Entry 6C6T (electron microscopy, 3.50 A resolution); this record covers chains A and J of the 9 polymer chains in the assembly.

# Chain A
Molecule: 29-nt DNA strand
Sequence (29 nucleotides; numbered 1 to 29; the number before each row is that of its first residue):
     1 GGGCTGCGGT AGCGTGACGG CGAATACCC

# Chain J
Protein: DNA-directed RNA polymerase subunit beta'
Organism: Escherichia coli (strain K12)
Notes: EC 2.7.7.6
Reference sequence: P0A8T7 (RPOC_ECOLI); residue numbers follow UniProt; this construct covers 1-1407
Amino-acid sequence (1407 residues; numbered 1 to 1407; the number before each row is that of its first residue):
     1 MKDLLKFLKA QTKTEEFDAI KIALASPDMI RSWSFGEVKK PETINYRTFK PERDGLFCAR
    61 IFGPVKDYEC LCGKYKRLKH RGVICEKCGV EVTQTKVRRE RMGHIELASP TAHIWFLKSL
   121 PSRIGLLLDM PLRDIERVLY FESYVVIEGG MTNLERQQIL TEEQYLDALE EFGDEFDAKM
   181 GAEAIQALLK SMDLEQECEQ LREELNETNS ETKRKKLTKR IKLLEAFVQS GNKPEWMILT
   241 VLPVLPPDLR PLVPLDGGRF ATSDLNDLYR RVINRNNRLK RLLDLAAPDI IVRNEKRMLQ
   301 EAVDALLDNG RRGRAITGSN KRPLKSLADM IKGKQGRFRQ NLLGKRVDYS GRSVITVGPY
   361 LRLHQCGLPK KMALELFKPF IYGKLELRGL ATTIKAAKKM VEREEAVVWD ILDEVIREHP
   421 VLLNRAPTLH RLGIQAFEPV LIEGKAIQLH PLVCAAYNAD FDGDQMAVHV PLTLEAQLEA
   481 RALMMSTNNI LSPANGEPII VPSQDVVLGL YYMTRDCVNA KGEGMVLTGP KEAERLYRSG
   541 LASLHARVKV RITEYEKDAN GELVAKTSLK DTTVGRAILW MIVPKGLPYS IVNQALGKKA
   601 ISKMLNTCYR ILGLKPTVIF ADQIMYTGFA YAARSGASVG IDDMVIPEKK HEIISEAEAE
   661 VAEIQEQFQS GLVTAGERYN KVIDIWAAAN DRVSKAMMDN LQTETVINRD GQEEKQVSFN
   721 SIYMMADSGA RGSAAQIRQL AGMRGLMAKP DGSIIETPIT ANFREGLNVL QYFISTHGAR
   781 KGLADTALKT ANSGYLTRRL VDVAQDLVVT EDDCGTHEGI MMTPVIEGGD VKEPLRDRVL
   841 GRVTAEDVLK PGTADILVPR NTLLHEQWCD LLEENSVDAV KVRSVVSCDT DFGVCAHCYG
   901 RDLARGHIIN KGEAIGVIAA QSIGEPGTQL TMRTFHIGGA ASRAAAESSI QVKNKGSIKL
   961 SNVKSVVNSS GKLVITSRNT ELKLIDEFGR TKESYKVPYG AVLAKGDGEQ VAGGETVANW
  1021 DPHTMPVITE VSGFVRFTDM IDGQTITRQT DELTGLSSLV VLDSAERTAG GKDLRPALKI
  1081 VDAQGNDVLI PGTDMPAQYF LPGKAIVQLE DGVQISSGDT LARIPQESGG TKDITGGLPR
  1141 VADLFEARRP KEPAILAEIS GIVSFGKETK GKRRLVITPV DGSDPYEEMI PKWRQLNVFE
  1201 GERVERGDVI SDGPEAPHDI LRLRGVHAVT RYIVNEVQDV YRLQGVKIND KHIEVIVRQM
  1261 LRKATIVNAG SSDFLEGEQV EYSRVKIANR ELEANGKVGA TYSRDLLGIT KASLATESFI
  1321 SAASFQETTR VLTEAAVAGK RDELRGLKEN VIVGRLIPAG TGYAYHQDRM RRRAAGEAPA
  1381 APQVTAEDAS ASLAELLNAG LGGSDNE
Unresolved in the structure: 1-15, 934-947, 1127-1135, 1374-1407
Metal / ion sites: Zn2+ site 1: Cys70, Cys72, Cys85; Mg2+: Asp460, Asp462 (shared with 1 residue of chain R); Zn2+ site 2: Cys814, Cys888, Cys895, Cys898
Curated features (UniProtKB/Swiss-Prot):
  - binding site (Zn(2+)): Cys70, Cys72, Cys85, Cys88, Cys814, Cys888, Cys895, Cys898
  - binding site (Mg(2+)): Asp460, Asp462, Asp464
  - modified residue: Lys983 (N6-acetyllysine)
  - mutagenesis: Gln504 (Q504P: Resistant to antibiotics salinamide A and B), Asn690 (N690D: Resistant to antibiotics salinamide A and B), Met697 (M697V: Resistant to antibiotics salinamide A and B), Ala735 (A735T: Resistant to antibiotics salinamide A and B), Arg738 (R738C/H/P/S: Resistant to antibiotics salinamide A and B), Ala748 (A748E: Resistant to antibiotics salinamide A and B), Pro758 (P758S/T: Resistant to antibiotics salinamide A and B), Phe763 (F763C: Resistant to antibiotics salinamide A and B), Ser775 (S775A: Resistant to antibiotics salinamide A and B), Ala779 (A779T/V: Resistant to antibiotics salinamide A and B), Arg780 (R780C: Resistant to antibiotics salinamide A and B), Gly782 (G782A/C: Resistant to antibiotics salinamide A and B), 1 further mutagenesis entry in UniProt

# Interface between chain A and chain J
Contacting residue pairs (8):
  DG3(A) - Tyr46(J)  hydrogen bond to the phosphate
  DT5(A) - Arg270(J)  base contact
  DG6(A) - Thr317(J)  base contact
  DG6(A) - Gly318(J)  hydrogen bond to the base
  DG20(A) - Arg1148(J)  sugar contact
  DC21(A) - Arg1148(J)  salt bridge to the phosphate
  DG22(A) - Lys1311(J)  salt bridge to the phosphate
  DC29(A) - Lys1170(J)  phosphate contact
Other interface residues (no listed pair), chain A (11 interface residues in all): DG2, DC4, DC7, DA23
Other interface residues (no listed pair), chain J (11 interface residues in all): Pro121, Lys219, Arg271, Asn274

# In short
Chain A and chain J each contribute 11 residues to their interface, with 2 hydrogen bonds and 2 salt bridges.
Among the polar pairs are DG6(A)-Gly318(J), DG3(A)-Tyr46(J) and DC21(A)-Arg1148(J).
Here chain A is a 29-nt DNA strand and chain J is DNA-directed RNA polymerase subunit beta' (Escherichia coli
(strain K12)). Entry 6C6T (CryoEM structure of E.coli RNA polymerase elongation complex bound with RfaH) was
determined by electron microscopy (same publication as 6C6S and 6C6U).
